7EW7 - chains A and E of the 5 polymer chains in the assembly; structure by electron microscopy, 3.27 A resolution.

# Chain A
Molecule: Guanine nucleotide-binding protein G(i) subunit alpha-1
From: Homo sapiens
UniProt: P63096 (GNAI1_HUMAN); numbering as in UniProt (aligned over 1-354)
Chain sequence (354 residues; row label = number of the first residue in the row):
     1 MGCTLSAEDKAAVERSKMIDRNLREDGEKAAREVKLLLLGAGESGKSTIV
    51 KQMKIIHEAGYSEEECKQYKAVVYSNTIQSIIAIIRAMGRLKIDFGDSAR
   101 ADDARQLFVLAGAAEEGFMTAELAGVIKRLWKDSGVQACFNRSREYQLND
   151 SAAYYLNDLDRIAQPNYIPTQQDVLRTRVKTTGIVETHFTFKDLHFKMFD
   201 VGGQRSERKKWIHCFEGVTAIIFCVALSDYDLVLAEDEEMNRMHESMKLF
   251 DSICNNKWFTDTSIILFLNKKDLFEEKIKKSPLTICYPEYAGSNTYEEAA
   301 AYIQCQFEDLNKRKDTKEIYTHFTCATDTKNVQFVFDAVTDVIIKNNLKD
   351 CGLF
Not modelled in the structure: 1-2, 58-181
Curated features (UniProtKB/Swiss-Prot):
  - region: Lys-35 to Thr-48 (G1 motif), Asp-173 to Thr-181 (G2 motif), Phe-196 to Arg-205 (G3 motif), Ile-265 to Asp-272 (G4 motif), Thr-324 to Thr-329 (G5 motif)
  - binding site (GTP): Glu-43 to Thr-48, Ser-151, Leu-175 to Thr-181, Asp-200 to Gln-204, Asn-269 to Asp-272, Ala-326
  - binding site (Mg(2+)): Ser-47, Thr-181
  - modified residue: Arg-178 (ADP-ribosylarginine), Gln-204 (Deamidated glutamine), Cys-351 (ADP-ribosylcysteine)
  - lipidation: Gly-2 (N-myristoyl glycine), Cys-3 (S-palmitoyl cysteine)
  - natural variant: Gly-40 (G40C: In NEDHISB; G40R: In NEDHISB), Gly-45 (G45D: In NEDHISB), Thr-48 (T48I: In NEDHISB; T48K: In NEDHISB), Gln-52 (Q52P: In NEDHISB), Ser-75 (deletion: In NEDHISB; uncertain significance), Gln-172 (deletion: In NEDHISB), Asp-173 (D173V: In NEDHISB), Glu-186 to Phe-189 (deletion: In NEDHISB; uncertain significance), Cys-224 (C224Y: In NEDHISB), Lys-270 (K270N: In NEDHISB; K270R: In NEDHISB), Asp-272 (D272G: In NEDHISB), Ala-326 (A326P: In NEDHISB), 1 further natural variant entry in UniProt
  - mutagenesis: Gly-42 (G42R: Abolishes switch to an activated conformation and dissociation from beta and gamma subunits upon GTP binding. Abolishes interaction with RGS family members), Glu-116 (E116L: Enhances interaction (inactive GDP-bound) with RGS14), Gln-147 (Q147L: Enhances interaction (inactive GDP-bound) with RGS14), Glu-245 (E245L: Enhances interaction (inactive GDP-bound) with RGS14)

# Chain E
Molecule: scFv16
From: Mus musculus
Notes: antibody fragment or engineered binder
Chain sequence (266 residues; each row starts with the number of its first residue):
     1 DVQLVESGGGLVQPGGSRKLSCSASGFAFSSFGMHWVRQAPEKGLEWVAY
    51 ISSGSGTIYYADTVKGRFTISRDDPKNTLFLQMTSLRSEDTAMYYCVRSI
   101 YYYGSSPFDFWGQGTTLTVSSGGGGSGGGGSGGGGSDIVMTQATSSVPVT
   151 PGESVSISCRSSKSLLHSNGNTYLYWFLQRPGQSPQLLIYRMSNLASGVP
   201 DRFSGSGSGTAFTLTISRLEAEDVGVYYCMQHLEYPLTFGAGTKLELKAA
   251 AENLYFQGHHHHHHHH
Not modelled in the structure: 1, 122-135, 248-266
Disulfide bonds: Cys-159/Cys-229

# Interface between chain A and chain E
Contacting residue pairs (25):
  Thr-4(A) with His-167(E), hydrogen bond (backbone-side chain)
  Ser-6(A) with His-167(E); Asn-169(E), hydrogen bond; Tyr-173(E), hydrogen bond
  Ala-7(A) with His-232(E); Leu-233(E); Tyr-235(E), hydrogen bond (backbone-side chain)
  Glu-8(A) with Tyr-101(E); Tyr-173(E); Tyr-175(E), hydrogen bond; Arg-191(E), salt bridge; His-232(E), salt bridge
  Asp-9(A) with Asn-169(E), hydrogen bond
  Lys-10(A) with Tyr-59(E)
  Ala-11(A) with Tyr-101(E), hydrophobic; Tyr-235(E)
  Ala-12(A) with Tyr-101(E)
  Glu-14(A) with Ser-52(E), hydrogen bond; Ser-53(E); Gly-56(E); Thr-57(E)
  Arg-15(A) with Ile-100(E); Tyr-101(E)
  Met-18(A) with Ser-53(E), hydrogen bond; Gly-54(E)
Also at the interface, not in a pair above, chain A (12 interface residues in all): Leu-5
Also at the interface, not in a pair above, chain E (19 interface residues in all): Tyr-50, Tyr-102, Glu-234

# Overview
12 residues of chain A face 19 of chain E across their interface; the contacts include 8 hydrogen bonds and 2
salt bridges. Among the polar pairs are Glu-8(A)/Arg-191(E), Glu-8(A)/His-232(E) and Thr-4(A)/His-167(E).
Here chain A is Guanine nucleotide-binding protein G(i) subunit alpha-1 (Homo sapiens) and chain E is scFv16
(Mus musculus). Entry 7EW7 (Cryo-EM structure of SEW2871-bound Sphingosine-1-phosphate receptor 1 in complex
with Gi protein) was determined by electron microscopy, deposited together with 7EVY, 7EVZ, 7EW0 and 7EW1.
